Entry 3G71 (X-ray diffraction, 2.85 A resolution); this record covers chains 0 and 3 of the 31 polymer chains in the assembly.

[Chain 0]
Molecule: 23S ribosomal RNA
From: Haloarcula marismortui
Sequence (2923 nucleotides; row label = number of the first residue in the row):
     1 GUUGGCUACUAUGCCAGCUGGUGGAUUGCUCGGCUCAGGCGCUGAUGAAG
    51 GACGUGCCAAGCUGCGAUAAGCUGUGGGGAGCCGCACGGAGGCGAAGAAC
   101 CACAGAUUUCCGAAUGAGAAUCUCUCUAACAAUUGCUUCGCGCAAUGAGG
   151 AACCCCGAGAACUGAAACAUCUCAGUAUCGGGAGGAACAGAAAACGCAAC
   201 GUGAUGUCGUUAGUAACCGCGAGUGAACGCGAUACAGCCCAAACCGAAGC
   251 CCUCACGGGCAAUGUGGUGUCAGGGCUACCUCUCAUCAGCCGACCGUCUU
   301 CACGAAGUCUCUUGGAAUAGAGCGUGAUACAGGGUGACAACCCCGUACUG
   351 AAGACCAGUACGCUGUGCGGUAGUGCCAGAGUAGCGGGGGUUGGAUAUCC
   401 CUCGCGAAUAACGCAGGCAUCGACUGCGAAGGCUAAACACAACCUGAGAC
   451 CGAUAGUGAACAAGUAGUGUGAACGAACGCUGCAAAGUACCCUCAGAAGG
   501 GAGGCGAAAUAGAGCAUGAAAUCAGUUGGCGAUCGAGCGACAGGGCAUAC
   551 AAGGUCCCUUGACGAAUGACCGAGACGCGAGUCUCCAGUAAGACUCACGG
   601 GAAGCCGAUGUUCUGUCGUACGUUUUGAAAAACGAGCCAGGGAGUGUGUC
   651 UGUAUGGCAAGUCUAACCGGAGUAUCCGGGGAGGCACAGGGAAACCGACA
   701 UGGCCGCAGGGCUUUGCCCGAGGGCCGCCGUCUUCAAGGGCGGGGAGCCA
   751 UGUGGACACGACCCGAAUCCGGACGAUCUACGCAUGGACAAGAUGAAGCG
   801 UGCCGAAAGGCACGUGGAAGUCUGUUAGAGUUGGUGUCCUACAAUACCCU
   851 CUCGUGAUCUAUGUGUAGGGGUGAAAGGCCCAUCGAGUCCGGCAACAGCU
   901 GGUUCCAAUCGAAACAUGUCGAAGCAUGACCUCCGCCGAGGUAGUCUGUG
   951 AGGUAGAGCGACCGAUUGGUGUGUCCGCCUCCGAGAGGAGUCGGCACACC
  1001 UGUCAAACUCCAAACUUACAGACGCUGUUUGACGCGGGGAUUCCGGUGCG
  1051 CGGGGUAAGCCUGUGUACCAGGAGGGGAACAACCCAGAGAUAGGUUAAGG
  1101 UCCCCAAGUGUGGAUUAAGUGUAAUCCUCUGAAGGUGGUCUCGAGCCCUA
  1151 GACAGCCGGGAGGUGAGCUUAGAAGCAGCUACCCUCUAAGAAAAGCGUAA
  1201 CAGCUUACCGGCCGAGGUUUGAGGCGCCCAAAAUGAUCGGGACUCAAAUC
  1251 CACCACCGAGACCUGUCCGUACCACUCAUACUGGUAAUCGAGUAGAUUGG
  1301 CGCUCUAAUUGGAUGGAAGCAGGGGCGAGAGCUCCUGUGGACCGAUUAGU
  1351 GACGAAAAUCCUGGCCAUAGUAGCAGCGAUAGUCGGGUGAGAACCCCGAC
  1401 GGCCUAAUGGAUAAGGGUUCCUCAGCACUGCUGAUCAGCUGAGGGUUAGC
  1451 CGGUCCUAAGUCUCACCGCAACUCGACUGAGACGAAAUGGGAAACAGGUU
  1501 AAUAUUCCUGUGCCAUCAUGCAGUGAAAGUUGACGCCCUGGGGUCGAUCA
  1551 CGCCGGGCAUUCGCCCGGUCGAACCGUCCAACUCCGUGGAAGCCGUAAUG
  1601 GCAGGAAGCGGACGAACGGCGGCAUAGGGAAACGUGAUUCAACCUGGGGC
  1651 CCAUGAAAAGACGAGCAUGAUGUCCGUACCGAGAACCGACACAGGUGUCC
  1701 AUGGCGGCGAAAGCCAAGGCCUGUCGGGAGCAACCAACGUUAGGGAAUUC
  1751 GGCAAGUUAGUCCCGUACCUUCGGAAGAAGGGAUGCCUGCUCCGGAACGG
  1801 AGCAGGUCGCAGUGACUCGGAAGCUCGGACUGUCUAGUAACAACAUAGGU
  1851 GACCGCAAAUCCGCAAGGACUCGUACGGUCACUGAAUCCUGCCCAGUGCA
  1901 GGUAUCUGAACACCUCGUACAAGAGGACGAAGGACCUGUCAACGGCGGGG
  1951 GUAACUAUGACCCUCUUAAGGUAGCGUAGUACCUUGCCGCAUCAGUAGCG
  2001 GCUUGCAUGAAUGGAUUAACCAGAGCUUCACUGUCCCAACGUUGGGCCCG
  2051 GUGAACUGUACAUUCCAGUGCGGAGUCUGGAGACACCCAGGGGGAAGCGA
  2101 AGACCCUAUGGAGCUUUACUGCAGGCUGUCGCUGAGACGUGGUCGCCGAU
  2151 GUGCAGCAUAGGUAGGAGUCGUUACAGAGGUACCCGCGCUAGCGGGCCAC
  2201 CCAGACAACAGUGAAAUACUACCCGUCGGUGACUGCGACUCUCACUCCGG
  2251 GAGGAGGACACCGAUAGCCGGGCAGUUUGACUGGGGCGGUACGCGCUCGA
  2301 AAAGAUAUCGAGCGCGCCCUAUGGUCAUCUCAGCCGGGACAGAGACCCGG
  2351 CGAAGAGUGCAAGAGCAAAAGAUGACUUGACAGUGUUCUUCCCAACGAGG
  2401 AACGCUGACGCGAAAGCGUGGUCUAGCGAACCAAUUAGCCUGCUUGAUGC
  2451 GGGCAAUUGAUGACAGAAAAGCUACCCUAGGGAUAACAGAGUCGUCACUC
  2501 GCAAGAGCACAUAUCGACCGAGUGGCUUGCUACCUCGAUGUCGGUUCCCU
  2551 CCAUCCUGCCCGUGCAGAAGCGGGCAAGGGUGAGGUUGUUCGCCUAUUAA
  2601 AGGAGGUCGUGAGCUGGGUUUAGACCGUCGUGAGACAGGUCGGCUGCUAU
  2651 CUACUGGGUGUGUAAUGGUGUCUGACAAGAACGACCGUAUAGUACGAGAG
  2701 GAACUACGGUUGGUGGCCACUGGUGUACCGGUUGUUCGAGAGAGCACGUG
  2751 CCGGGUAGCCACGCCACACGGGGUAAGAGCUGAACGCAUCUAAGCUCGAA
  2801 ACCCACUUGGAAAAGAGACACCGCCGAGGUCCCGCGUACAAGACGCGGUC
  2851 GAUAGACUCGGGGUGUGCGCGUCGAGGUAACGAGACGUUAAGCCCACGAG
  2901 CACUAACAGACCAAAGCCAUCAU
Not modelled in the structure: 1-9, 126-127, 715, 971-998, 1560, 1952-1963, 2137-2236, 2339-2343, 2665-2666, 2915-2923
Modified / non-standard residues: 1MA (6-hydro-1-methyladenosine-5'-monophosphate) at position 628, OMU (o2'-methyluridine 5'-monophosphate) at position 2587, OMG (o2'-methylguanosine-5'-monophosphate) at position 2588, UR3 (3-methyluridine-5'-monophoshate) at position 2619, PSU (pseudouridine-5'-monophosphate) at position 2621
Bound ions: Na+ site 1 near U12 (its only coordinating residue here); Mg2+ site 1 near G28 (its only coordinating residue here); Na+ site 2: C40, G41, C443; Na+ site 3 near G56 (its only coordinating residue here); Sr2+ site 1 near A86 (its only coordinating residue here); Na+ site 4 near U108 (its only coordinating residue here); Mg2+ site 2 near U115 (its only coordinating residue here); Na+ site 5: C130, U146; Na+ site 6: C141, G142; Mg2+ site 3: C162, U2276; K+ site 1: C162, U163, U172; Mg2+ site 4: G164, A167, C168; 55 more Na+ sites not listed; 70 more Mg2+ sites not listed; 30 more Sr2+ sites not listed; 1 more K+ sites not listed
Small-molecule neighbours: Bruceantin (WIN; methyl (5beta,7alpha,9beta,10alpha,11alpha,12alpha,13beta,15alpha)-15-{[(2E)-3,4-dimethylpent-2-enoyl]oxy}-3,11,12-trihydroxy-2,16-dioxo-13,20-epoxypicras-3-en-21-oate): G2099, A2100, G2102, A2103, G2482, A2486, C2487, U2535, A2538, U2539, G2540, U2541

[Chain 3]
Protein: 50S ribosomal protein L44E
From: Haloarcula marismortui
UniProt: P32411 (RL44_HALMA); numbering as in UniProt (aligned over 1-92)
Sequence (92 residues; row label = number of the first residue in the row):
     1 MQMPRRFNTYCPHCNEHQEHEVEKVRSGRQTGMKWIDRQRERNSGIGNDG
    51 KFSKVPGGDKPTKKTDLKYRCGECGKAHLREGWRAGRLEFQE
Bound ions: Cd2+: Cys11, Cys71, Cys74; Sr2+ site 1: Arg42 (shared with U391(0) of chain 0); Sr2+ site 2: Gly45, Gly47; Sr2+ site 3 near Asp59 (its only coordinating residue here)

[Interface between chain 0 and chain 3]
Pairs across the interface (126):
  A169(0) with Asn48(3), hydrogen bond to the sugar
  U170(0) with Asn48(3), sugar contact; Asp49(3), sugar contact; Gly50(3), hydrogen bond to the sugar
  C218(0) with Trp35(3), phosphate contact; Gln39(3), hydrogen bond to the phosphate; Arg42(3), salt bridge to the phosphate; Asn43(3), hydrogen bond to the phosphate
  G219(0) with Gln39(3), hydrogen bond to the phosphate; Lys51(3), phosphate contact; Lys54(3), hydrogen bond to the sugar
  C220(0) with Trp35(3), base contact; Lys51(3), salt bridge to the phosphate
  G389(0) with Ile46(3), phosphate contact
  G390(0) with Gly45(3), phosphate contact; Ile46(3), hydrogen bond to the phosphate
  A395(0) with Trp35(3), sugar contact; Arg42(3), sugar contact
  U396(0) with Trp35(3), phosphate contact; Arg38(3), salt bridge to the phosphate; Arg42(3), salt bridge to the phosphate
  C735(0) with Asn15(3), hydrogen bond to the base
  A1922(0) with Met33(3), base contact
  G1923(0) with Thr31(3), hydrogen bond to the sugar; Gly32(3), sugar contact; Met33(3), sugar contact
  A1924(0) with Arg29(3), sugar contact; Gln30(3), sugar contact
  G1925(0) with Arg29(3), salt bridge to the phosphate
  U2120(0) with Asn48(3), hydrogen bond to the sugar; Ser53(3), phosphate contact
  G2121(0) with Gly47(3), hydrogen bond to the phosphate; Ser53(3), hydrogen bond to the phosphate
  C2122(0) with Gly47(3), hydrogen bond to the phosphate
  G2316(0) with Pro61(3), sugar contact
  C2317(0) with Pro61(3), phosphate contact; Thr62(3), hydrogen bond to the phosphate; Arg84(3), salt bridge to the phosphate
  C2318(0) with Arg84(3), phosphate contact; Ala85(3), phosphate contact; Gly86(3), hydrogen bond to the phosphate
  C2319(0) with Met1(3), hydrogen bond to the phosphate
  U2320(0) with Met1(3), phosphate contact; Gln2(3), hydrogen bond to the phosphate; Met3(3), base contact; Pro4(3), base contact; Gln91(3), hydrogen bond to the sugar
  A2321(0) with Gln91(3), hydrogen bond to the phosphate
  U2378(0) with Phe7(3), sugar contact; Asn8(3), sugar contact
  G2379(0) with Thr9(3), hydrogen bond to the phosphate; His17(3), salt bridge to the phosphate
  A2380(0) with Met1(3), base contact; Trp83(3), base contact
  C2381(0) with Thr9(3), sugar contact; Tyr10(3), sugar contact; Arg80(3), hydrogen bond to the phosphate
  A2382(0) with Tyr10(3), sugar contact; Pro12(3), sugar contact; Arg80(3), salt bridge to the phosphate
  G2407(0) with Tyr10(3), hydrogen bond to the sugar; Asn15(3), hydrogen bond to the sugar
  A2408(0) with Tyr10(3), sugar contact; Asn15(3), sugar contact; Glu16(3), sugar contact; His17(3), hydrogen bond to the sugar
  C2409(0) with His17(3), hydrogen bond to the sugar
  C2427(0) with Lys60(3), base contact; Arg84(3), salt bridge to the phosphate
  G2428(0) with Lys60(3), hydrogen bond to the base; Lys64(3), salt bridge to the phosphate; Arg84(3), salt bridge to the phosphate
  C2431(0) with Lys51(3), hydrogen bond to the sugar
  C2432(0) with Ile36(3), phosphate contact
  A2433(0) with Gln30(3), sugar contact; Lys34(3), phosphate contact; Ile36(3), phosphate contact
  A2434(0) with Ser27(3), sugar contact; Gly28(3), hydrogen bond to the phosphate; Lys34(3), phosphate contact
  U2435(0) with Val25(3), sugar contact; Arg26(3), sugar contact; Gly28(3), phosphate contact; Lys68(3), hydrogen bond to the phosphate; Leu79(3), base contact
  U2436(0) with Lys68(3), salt bridge to the phosphate; Arg70(3), salt bridge to the phosphate; Ala77(3), hydrogen bond to the sugar; His78(3), sugar contact; Leu79(3), sugar contact
  A2437(0) with His13(3), sugar contact; Lys76(3), phosphate contact; Ala77(3), hydrogen bond to the phosphate
  G2438(0) with Lys76(3), salt bridge to the phosphate
  C2450(0) with Met33(3), sugar contact
  G2451(0) with Thr31(3), hydrogen bond to the phosphate; Met33(3), phosphate contact; Lys34(3), salt bridge to the phosphate; Arg38(3), hydrogen bond to the sugar
  G2452(0) with Lys34(3), phosphate contact; Trp35(3), hydrogen bond to the phosphate
  A2456(0) with Leu79(3), base contact
  U2457(0) with Leu79(3), sugar contact; Arg80(3), hydrogen bond to the sugar; Glu81(3), phosphate contact; Gly82(3), hydrogen bond to the phosphate
  U2458(0) with Lys64(3), phosphate contact; Thr65(3), sugar contact; Asp66(3), hydrogen bond to the sugar; Glu81(3), phosphate contact; Gly82(3), hydrogen bond to the phosphate
  G2459(0) with Lys63(3), hydrogen bond to the phosphate; Lys64(3), hydrogen bond to the phosphate
  A2460(0) with Gly58(3), sugar contact; Asp59(3), phosphate contact; Lys60(3), hydrogen bond to the phosphate; Lys63(3), salt bridge to the phosphate
  U2461(0) with Gly58(3), phosphate contact; Asp59(3), hydrogen bond to the phosphate; Lys60(3), phosphate contact
  G2462(0) with Lys60(3), hydrogen bond to the base; Pro61(3), base contact
  A2468(0) with Asn48(3), base contact; Gly50(3), hydrogen bond to the base; Ser53(3), base contact; Lys54(3), salt bridge to the phosphate
Other interface residues (no listed pair), chain 0 (53 interface residues in all): G2426
Other interface residues (no listed pair), chain 3 (62 interface residues in all): Ser44

[Overview]
53 residues of chain 0 face 62 of chain 3 across their interface, with 44 hydrogen bonds and 17 salt bridges.
Polar pairs include C735(0)-Asn15(3), G2428(0)-Lys60(3) and G2462(0)-Lys60(3). Chain 0 binds Bruceantin.
C40(0), G41(0) and C443(0) coordinate Na+ site 2.
Chain 0 is 23S ribosomal RNA and chain 3 is 50S ribosomal protein L44E, both from Haloarcula marismortui; the
structure, Co-crystal structure of Bruceantin bound to the large ribosomal subunit, was determined by X-ray
diffraction together with 3G4S and 3G6E from the same study.
